7LG6 - chains A and C of the 18 polymer chains in the assembly; structure by electron microscopy, 3.28 A resolution.

== Chain A ==
Molecule: Envelope glycoprotein gp120
Organism: Human immunodeficiency virus 1
Reference sequence: Q2N0S6 (Q2N0S6_9HIV1); the construct lacks a stretch of the UniProt sequence and is renumbered around it, so the offset changes along the chain: 31-141 = UniProt 30-140; 150-185 = UniProt 141-176; 189-309 = UniProt 188-308; 312-323 = UniProt 309-320; 2 more segments
Chain sequence (475 residues; each row starts with the number of its first residue; note: 14 numbers in that range are skipped by the numbering (no residue carries them; nothing is unmodelled there); a row labelled like 185A-185K holds insertion residues (185A, then the next letters in order)):
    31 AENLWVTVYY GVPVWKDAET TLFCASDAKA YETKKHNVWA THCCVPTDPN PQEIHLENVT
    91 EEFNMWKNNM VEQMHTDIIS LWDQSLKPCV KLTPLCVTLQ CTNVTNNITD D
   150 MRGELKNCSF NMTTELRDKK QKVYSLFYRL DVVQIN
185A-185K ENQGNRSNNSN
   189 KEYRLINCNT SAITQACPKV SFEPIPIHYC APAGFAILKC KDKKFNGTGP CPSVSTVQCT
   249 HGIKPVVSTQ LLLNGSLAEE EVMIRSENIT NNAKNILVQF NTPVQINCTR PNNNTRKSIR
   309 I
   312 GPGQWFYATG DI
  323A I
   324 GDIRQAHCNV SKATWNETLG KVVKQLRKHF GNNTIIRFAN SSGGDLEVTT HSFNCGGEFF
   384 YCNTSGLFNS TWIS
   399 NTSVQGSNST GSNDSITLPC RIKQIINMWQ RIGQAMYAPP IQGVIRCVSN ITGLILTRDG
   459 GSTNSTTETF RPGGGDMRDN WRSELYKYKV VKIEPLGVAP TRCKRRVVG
Not modelled in the structure: 185A-185K, 399-411, 507
Construct notes: engineered mutation Lys64 (Glu63 in Q2N0S6), Cys73 (Ala72 in Q2N0S6), Trp316 (Ala313 in Q2N0S6), Asn332 (Thr330 in Q2N0S6), Cys501 (Ala498 in Q2N0S6)
Disulfide bonds: Cys54-Cys73, Cys119-Cys205, Cys126-Cys196, Cys131-Cys157, Cys218-Cys247, Cys228-Cys239, Cys296-Cys331, Cys378-Cys445, Cys385-Cys418
Glycans and other covalent adducts: N-acetylglucosamine (NAG) linked to Asn88, Asn133, Asn137, Asn156, Asn160, Asn197, Asn234, Asn262, Asn295, Asn301, Asn332, Asn339, Asn363, Asn386, Asn392, Asn448; glycan linked to Asn276
From the paper describing this entry:
  - post-translational modification sites: Asn276
  - mutagenesis - N276D, R456S: abolished binding to VRC40.01
  - mutagenesis - D368R: decreased binding to VRC40.01
  - mutagenesis - N276D, R456S: abolished binding to VRC33.01
  - mutagenesis - N234S, D368R: decreased binding to VRC33.01

== Chain C ==
Molecule: RM19R Fab Heavy Chain
Organism: Macaca mulatta
Notes: antibody fragment or engineered binder
Chain sequence (225 residues; row label = number of the first residue in the row; a row labelled like 82A-82C holds insertion residues (82A, then the next letters in order)):
     1 EVQLVESGPG LVRPSETLSL TCAVSGDSIS TNNGW
   35A S
    36 WIRQTPGKGL EWIGYIN
   52A G
    53 RSGSTRYNPS LQSRVTISTD TSGNQFSLKV
82A-82C NSV
    83 TAADTAKYYC AFFWSTYY
100A-100C KRF
   101 DVWGPGVRVT VSSASTKGPS VFPLAPSSKS TSGGTAALGC LVKDYFPEPV TVSWNSGALT
   161 SGVHTFPAVL QSSGLYSLSS VVTVPSSSLG TQTYICNVNH KPSNTKVDKR VEPKSCD
Not modelled in the structure: 113-217
Disulfide bonds: Cys22-Cys92

== Interface between chain A and chain C ==
Pairs across the interface (8; chain A residue first):
  Tyr39(A) with Tyr100(C), hydrogen bond
  Thr499(A) with Tyr99(C)
  Arg500(A) with Ser97(C), hydrogen bond; Thr98(C), hydrogen bond (side chain-backbone); Tyr99(C), hydrogen bond (backbone-backbone); Lys100A(C); Arg100B(C)
  Cys501(A) with Tyr99(C), hydrophobic

== Overview ==
Chain A and chain C form an interface of 4 and 6 residues respectively, with 4 hydrogen bonds. Polar contacts
include Tyr39(A)-Tyr100(C), Arg500(A)-Ser97(C) and Arg500(A)-Thr98(C). From the paper: N276D and R456S of
chain A abolish binding to VRC40.01; a modification site at Asn276(A); 4 substitutions were tested in all.
Here chain A is Envelope glycoprotein gp120 (Human immunodeficiency virus 1) and chain C is RM19R Fab Heavy
Chain (Macaca mulatta). Entry 7LG6 (BG505 SOSIP.v5.2 in complex with VRC40.01 and RM19R Fabs) was determined
by electron microscopy, deposited together with 7LL1 and 7LL2.
